8SJ4 - chains H and F of the 5 polymer chains in the assembly; structure by X-ray diffraction, 2.67 A resolution.

[Chain H]
Protein: 1H9 heavy chain
Organism: Homo sapiens
Sequence (218 residues; row label = number of the first residue in the row; a row labelled like 82A-82C holds insertion residues (82A, then the next letters in order)):
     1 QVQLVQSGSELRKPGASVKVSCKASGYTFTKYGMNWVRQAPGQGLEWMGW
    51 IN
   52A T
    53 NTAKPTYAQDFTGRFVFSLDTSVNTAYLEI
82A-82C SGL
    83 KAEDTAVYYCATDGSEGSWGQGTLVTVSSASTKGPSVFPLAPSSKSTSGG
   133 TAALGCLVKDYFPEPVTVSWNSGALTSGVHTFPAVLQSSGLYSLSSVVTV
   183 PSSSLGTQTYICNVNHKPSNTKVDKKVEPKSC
Disordered / not traced: 212-214
Cystine bridges: Cys22-Cys92

[Chain F]
Protein: 8F3 heavy chain
Organism: Homo sapiens
Sequence (225 residues; row label = number of the first residue in the row; note: 1 number in that range is skipped by the numbering (no residue carries it; nothing is unmodelled there); a row labelled like 109A-109B holds insertion residues (109A, then the next letters in order)):
     3 QLQLQESGPGLVKPSETLSLTCTVSDASIDTPSYFWSWIRQPPGKGLEWI
    53 GSIY
   56A Y
    57 TGNKYSNPSLKSRVTMSVDTPKRQFSLRLSSVTAADTAVYYCARYVDYVW
   107 LR
109A-109B AF
   110 DIWGQGTRVTVSSASTKGPSVFPLAPSSKSTSGGTAALGCLVKDYFPEPV
   160 TVSWNSGALTSGVHTFPAVLQSSGLYSLSSVVTVPSSSLGTQTYICNVNH
   210 KPSNTKVDKKVEPKSC
Disordered / not traced: 223-225

[Chain H / chain F interface]
Contacting residue pairs (7; chain H residue first):
  Asn53(H) - Tyr56A(F)  hydrogen bond (side chain-backbone)
  Asn53(H) - Thr76(F)  hydrogen bond
  Asn53(H) - Pro77(F)
  Thr54(H) - Asp32(F)
  Thr54(H) - Thr76(F)
  Thr54(H) - Pro77(F)
  Ala55(H) - Pro77(F)  hydrophobic
Interface residues without a listed pair, chain H (4 interface residues in all): Thr73
Interface residues without a listed pair, chain F (6 interface residues in all): Thr57, Asp75

[In short]
The interface between chain H and chain F involves 4 residues on one side and 6 on the other, with 2 hydrogen
bonds. Polar contacts include Asn53(H)-Tyr56A(F) and Asn53(H)-Thr76(F).
Chain H is 1H9 heavy chain and chain F is 8F3 heavy chain, both from Homo sapiens; the structure, 8F3-1H9-Ara
h 6, was determined by X-ray diffraction (same publication as 8SI1).
